PDB entry 4K3U | X-ray diffraction, 2.16 A resolution | chain A

# Chain A
Name: GDSL-like Lipase/Acylhydrolase family protein
Organism: Neisseria meningitidis
Reference sequence: L5SU74 (L5SU74_NEIME); residue numbers follow UniProt; this construct covers 21-397
Amino-acid sequence (379 residues; each row starts with the number of its first residue):
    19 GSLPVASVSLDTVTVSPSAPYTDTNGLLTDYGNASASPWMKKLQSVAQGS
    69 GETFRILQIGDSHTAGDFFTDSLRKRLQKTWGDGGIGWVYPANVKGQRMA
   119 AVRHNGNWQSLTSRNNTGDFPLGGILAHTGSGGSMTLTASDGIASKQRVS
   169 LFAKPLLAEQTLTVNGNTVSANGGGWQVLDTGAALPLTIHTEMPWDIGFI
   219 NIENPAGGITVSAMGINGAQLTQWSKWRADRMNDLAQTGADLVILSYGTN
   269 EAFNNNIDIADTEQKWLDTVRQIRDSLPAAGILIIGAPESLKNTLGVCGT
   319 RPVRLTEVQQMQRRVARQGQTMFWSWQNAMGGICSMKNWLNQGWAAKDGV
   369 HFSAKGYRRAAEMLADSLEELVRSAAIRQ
Disordered / not traced: 19-43, 394-397
Sequence notes: expression tag (19-20)
Cystine bridges: C316-C352
From the paper describing this entry:
  - conformationally variable residues (side-chain flip): S80
  - contacts within the chain: S80-G236 (hydrogen bond)

# In short
From the paper: conformational variability at S80; contacts within the chain involving S80 and G236.
Chain A is GDSL-like Lipase/Acylhydrolase family protein (Neisseria meningitidis); the structure,
Peptidoglycan O-acetylesterase in action, 30 min, was determined by X-ray diffraction (same publication as
4K40, 4K7J and 4K9S).
